4RUR - chains R and S of the 28 polymer chains in the assembly; structure by X-ray diffraction, 2.50 A resolution.

== Chain R ==
Name: Proteasome subunit alpha type-5
Organism: Saccharomyces cerevisiae
Notes: EC 3.4.25.1
UniProtKB: P32379 (PSA5_YEAST); residues -7 to 252 here correspond to UniProt positions 1-260 (UniProt number = residue number + 8)
Chain sequence (260 residues; each row starts with the number of its first residue; numbers below 1 keep their minus sign (Met-7 is residue -7)):
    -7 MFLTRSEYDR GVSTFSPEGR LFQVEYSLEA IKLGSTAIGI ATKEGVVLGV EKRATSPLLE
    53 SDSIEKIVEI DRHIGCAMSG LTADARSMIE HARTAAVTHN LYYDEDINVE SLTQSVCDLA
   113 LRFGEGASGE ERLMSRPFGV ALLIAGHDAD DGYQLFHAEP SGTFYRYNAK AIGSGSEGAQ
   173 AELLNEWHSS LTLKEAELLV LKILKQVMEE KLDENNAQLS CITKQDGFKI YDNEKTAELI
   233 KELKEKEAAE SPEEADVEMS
Not modelled in the structure: -7 to 0, 118-124, 243-252

== Chain S ==
Name: Proteasome subunit alpha type-6
Organism: Saccharomyces cerevisiae
Notes: EC 3.4.25.1
UniProtKB: P40302 (PSA6_YEAST); residues 0-233 here correspond to UniProt positions 1-234 (UniProt number = residue number + 1)
Chain sequence (234 residues; numbered 0 to 233; the number before each row is that of its first residue; numbering starts at 0):
     0 MFRNNYDGDT VTFSPTGRLF QVEYALEAIK QGSVTVGLRS NTHAVLVALK RNADELSSYQ
    60 KKIIKCDEHM GLSLAGLAPD ARVLSNYLRQ QCNYSSLVFN RKLAVERAGH LLCDKAQKNT
   120 QSYGGRPYGV GLLIIGYDKS GAHLLEFQPS GNVTELYGTA IGARSQGAKT YLERTLDTFI
   180 KIDGNPDELI KAGVEAISQS LRDESLTVDN LSIAIVGKDT PFTIYDGEAV AKYI
Not modelled in the structure: 0-2
Curated features (UniProtKB/Swiss-Prot):
  - modified residue: Ser13 (Phosphoserine)
  - cross-link: Lys190 (Glycyl lysine isopeptide (Lys-Gly) (interchain with G-Cter in ubiquitin))

== Chain R / chain S interface ==
Residue-residue contacts (47; chain R residue first):
  Arg2(R) - Gly7(S)
  Gly3(R) - Gly7(S)
  Ser5(R) - Gly123(S)
  Ser5(R) - Arg125(S)
  Thr6(R) - Gly7(S)  hydrogen bond (side chain-backbone)
  Thr6(R) - Gln20(S)
  Phe7(R) - Gln20(S)  hydrogen bond (backbone-side chain)
  Phe7(R) - Tyr23(S)
  Phe7(R) - Ala24(S)  hydrophobic
  Phe7(R) - Arg125(S)
  Phe7(R) - Pro126(S)
  Phe7(R) - Gly128(S)
  Ser8(R) - Tyr23(S)
  Pro9(R) - Tyr23(S)  hydrophobic
  Pro9(R) - Glu26(S)
  Glu10(R) - Glu26(S)
  Glu10(R) - Gln30(S)
  Gly11(R) - Tyr23(S)
  Gly11(R) - Ala27(S)
  Leu13(R) - Arg125(S)
  Gln106(R) - Arg81(S)  hydrogen bond
  Asp110(R) - Arg81(S)  salt bridge
  Leu113(R) - Pro78(S)  hydrophobic
  Leu113(R) - Asp79(S)
  Leu113(R) - Arg125(S)
  Ser153(R) - Pro78(S)
  Gly154(R) - Pro78(S)
  Thr155(R) - Gln59(S)
  Phe156(R) - Gln59(S)
  Tyr157(R) - Arg50(S)  hydrogen bond (side chain-backbone)
  Tyr157(R) - Ala52(S)
  Tyr157(R) - Ser57(S)
  Tyr157(R) - Gln59(S)
  Arg158(R) - Ser56(S)
  Arg158(R) - Ser57(S)  hydrogen bond (backbone-backbone)
  Tyr159(R) - Ala52(S)
  Tyr159(R) - Asp53(S)
  Tyr159(R) - Leu55(S)
  Tyr159(R) - Ser56(S)
  Asn160(R) - Leu55(S)  hydrogen bond (backbone-backbone)
  Ala161(R) - Leu55(S)
  Gln172(R) - Asp53(S)  hydrogen bond
  Gln172(R) - Leu55(S)
  Leu175(R) - Leu55(S)
  Leu176(R) - Glu54(S)
  Leu176(R) - Leu55(S)  hydrophobic
  Trp179(R) - Leu55(S)  hydrophobic
Other interface residues (no listed pair), chain R (27 interface residues in all): Glu117
Other interface residues (no listed pair), chain S (25 interface residues in all): Asp6, Asn51, Leu76

== Summary ==
27 residues of chain R and 25 residues of chain S are in contact; the contacts include 7 hydrogen bonds and 1
salt bridge. Polar contacts include Asp110(R)-Arg81(S), Thr6(R)-Gly7(S) and Phe7(R)-Gln20(S).
Here chain R is Proteasome subunit alpha type-5 and chain S is Proteasome subunit alpha type-6, both from
Saccharomyces cerevisiae. Entry 4RUR (Yeast 20S proteasome in complex with the alkaloid indolo-phakellin (4))
was determined by X-ray diffraction.
